Entry 6V9O (X-ray diffraction, 1.80 A resolution); this record covers chains A and B of the 3 polymer chains in the assembly.

Chain A:
Name: GTPase HRas
From: Homo sapiens
Notes: engineered mutation(s): Y64A
UniProtKB: P01112 (RASH_HUMAN); residue numbers follow UniProt; this construct covers 1-166
Chain sequence (167 residues; each row starts with the number of its first residue; numbering starts at 0):
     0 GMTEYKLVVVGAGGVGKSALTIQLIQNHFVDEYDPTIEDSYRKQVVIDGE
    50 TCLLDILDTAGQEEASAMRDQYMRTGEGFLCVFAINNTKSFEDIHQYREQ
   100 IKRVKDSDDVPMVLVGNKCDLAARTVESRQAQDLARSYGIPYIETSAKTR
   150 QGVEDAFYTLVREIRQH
Disordered / not traced: 0
Modified positions: Cys51 (S-hydroxycysteine; CSO)
Construct notes: expression tag (0); conflict Ala64 (Tyr in P01112)
Curated features (UniProtKB/Swiss-Prot):
  - region: His166 (Hypervariable region)
  - motif: Tyr32 to Tyr40 (Effector region)
  - binding site (GTP): Gly13 to Ala18, Val29 to Thr35, Ala59, Gly60, Asn116 to Asp119, Ser145 to Lys147
  - modified residue: Met1 (N-acetylmethionine), Thr2 (N-acetylthreonine), Cys118 (S-nitrosocysteine)
  - glycosylation: Thr35 (Microbial infection: O-linked (Glc) threonine)
  - natural variant: Gly12 (G12A: In CSTLO; G12C: In CSTLO; G12D: In CSTLO; G12E: In CSTLO; G12S: In CSTLO and CMEMS; G12V: In CSTLO, bladder carcinoma and CMEMS), Gly13 (G13C: In CSTLO; G13D: In CSTLO; G13R: In SFM), Gln22 (Q22K: In CMEMS), Glu37 (E37EE: In CSTLO), Thr58 (T58I: In CSTLO), Gln61 (Q61K: In NMTC2; Q61L: In melanoma), Glu63 (E63K: In CMEMS), Ser89 (S89C: Found in a patient with severe fetal hydrops and pleural effusion; uncertain significance), Lys117 (K117R: In CSTLO), Ala146 (A146T: In CSTLO; A146V: In CSTLO)
  - mutagenesis: Ser17 (S17N: Dominant negative. Prevents PLCE1 EGF-induced recruitment to plasma membrane. No effect on subcellular location of isoform 2), Asn26 (N26G: Loss of interaction with PLCE1; when associated with V-12), Val29 (V29A: No effect on interaction with PLCE1; when associated with V-12), Tyr32 (Y32F: Loss of interaction and recruitment to plasma membrane of PLCE1; when associated with V-12), Pro34 (P34G: No effect on interaction with PLCE1; when associated with V-12), Thr35 (T35S: Loss of interaction with PLCE1; when associated with V-12), Glu37 (E37G: No effect on interaction with PLCE1; when associated with V-12), Asp38 (D38N: No effect on interaction with PLCE1; when associated with V-12), Ser39 (S39C: No effect on interaction with PLCE1; when associated with V-12), Ala59 (A59T: Loss of GTPase activity and creation of an autophosphorylation site), Gln61 (Q61I: Moderately increased transformation of cultured cell lines; Q61R: Promotes interaction with SHOC2 and PP1C; Q61V: Strongly increased transformation of cultured cell lines), Ala83 (A83T: GTP-binding activity reduced by factor of 30), 4 further mutagenesis entries in UniProt

Chain B:
Name: Son of sevenless homolog 1
From: Homo sapiens
UniProtKB: Q07889 (SOS1_HUMAN); residues 566-1046 here = UniProt positions 566-1046
Chain sequence (482 residues; each row starts with the number of its first residue):
   565 GQMRLPSADVYRFAEPDSEENIIFEENMQPKAGIPIIKAGTVIKLIERLT
   615 YHMYADPNFVRTFLTTYRSFCKPQELLSLIIERFEIPEPEPTEADRIAIE
   665 NGDQPLSAELKRFRKEYIQPVQLRVLNVCRHWVEHHFYDFERDAYLLQRM
   715 EEFIGTVRGKAMKKWVESITKIIQRKKIARDNGPGHNITFQSSPPTVEWH
   765 ISRPGHIETFDLLTLHPIEIARQLTLLESDLYRAVQPSELVGSVWTKEDK
   815 EINSPNLLKMIRHTTNLTLWFEKCIVETENLEERVAVVSRIIEILQVFQE
   865 LNNFNGVLEVVSAMNSSPVYRLDHTFEQIPSRQKKILEEAHELSEDHYKK
   915 YLAKLRSINPPCVPFFGIYLTNILKTEEGNPEVLKRHGKELINFSKRRKV
   965 AEITGEIQQYQNQPYCLRVESDIKRFFENLNPMGNSMEKEFTDYLFNKSL
  1015 EIEPRNPKPLPRFPKKYSYPLKSPGVRPSNPR
Disordered / not traced: 591-596, 744-750
Construct notes: expression tag (565)

Chain A / chain B interface:
Pairs across the interface - 63 pairs, chain A then chain B:
  Met1(A) - Arg920(B)
  Gln22(A) - Thr753(B)
  Ile24(A) - Asn976(B)
  Gln25(A) - Ile752(B)
  Gln25(A) - Asn976(B)
  Gln25(A) - Pro978(B)
  Asn26(A) - Asn751(B)
  Asn26(A) - Ile752(B)
  Asn26(A) - Thr753(B)  hydrogen bond (backbone-backbone)
  Asn26(A) - Phe754(B)
  Asn26(A) - Pro978(B)
  His27(A) - Asn751(B)  hydrogen bond (side chain-backbone)
  Glu31(A) - Arg739(B)
  Asp33(A) - Arg694(B)  hydrogen bond (backbone-side chain)
  Asp33(A) - Ser732(B)
  Asp33(A) - Ile736(B)
  Asp33(A) - Arg739(B)  salt bridge
  Pro34(A) - Arg694(B)
  Pro34(A) - Trp729(B)  hydrogen bond (backbone-side chain)
  Pro34(A) - Ser732(B)
  Thr35(A) - Trp729(B)  hydrogen bond (backbone-side chain)
  Ile36(A) - Leu687(B)
  Ile36(A) - Asn691(B)
  Ile36(A) - Trp729(B)
  Glu37(A) - Ala619(B)
  Glu37(A) - Pro621(B)
  Glu37(A) - Asn691(B)  hydrogen bond (backbone-side chain)
  Glu37(A) - His695(B)  hydrogen bond (backbone-side chain)
  Asp38(A) - Arg694(B)  salt bridge
  Asp38(A) - His695(B)  salt bridge
  Ser39(A) - Pro621(B)
  Arg41(A) - Gln973(B)
  Lys42(A) - Gln973(B)
  Gln43(A) - Leu919(B)  hydrogen bond (side chain-backbone)
  Gln43(A) - Arg920(B)
  Gln43(A) - Ser921(B)
  Gln43(A) - Ile922(B)  hydrogen bond (side chain-backbone)
  Gln43(A) - Pro924(B)
  Gln43(A) - Gln973(B)  hydrogen bond (backbone-side chain)
  Gln43(A) - Tyr974(B)  hydrogen bond
  Val44(A) - Asn923(B)
  Val45(A) - Ser921(B)
  Val45(A) - Ile922(B)
  Val45(A) - Asn923(B)  hydrogen bond (backbone-side chain)
  Thr50(A) - Arg920(B)
  Thr50(A) - Ser921(B)  hydrogen bond (side chain-backbone)
  Leu56(A) - Pro621(B)  hydrophobic
  Gln61(A) - Lys728(B)  hydrogen bond
  Gln61(A) - Trp729(B)
  Glu63(A) - Ala725(B)
  Glu63(A) - Lys728(B)  salt bridge
  Glu63(A) - Trp729(B)
  Ala66(A) - Lys679(B)
  Met67(A) - Pro684(B)  hydrophobic
  Met67(A) - Leu687(B)  hydrophobic
  Met67(A) - Arg688(B)
  Gln70(A) - Met617(B)
  Gln70(A) - Tyr618(B)
  Gln70(A) - Ala619(B)  hydrogen bond (side chain-backbone)
  Gln70(A) - Arg688(B)
  Arg149(A) - Thr753(B)
  Arg149(A) - Gln755(B)  hydrogen bond
  Glu153(A) - Gln755(B)
Other interface residues (no listed pair), chain A (32 interface residues in all): Phe28, Ala64, Lys147, Thr148
Other interface residues (no listed pair), chain B (36 interface residues in all): Asn622, Leu690, Glu698, Gln977

In short:
32 residues of chain A and 36 residues of chain B are in contact, with 16 hydrogen bonds and 4 salt bridges.
Among the polar pairs are Asp33(A)-Arg739(B), Asp38(A)-Arg694(B) and Asp38(A)-His695(B). UniProt lists 22
GTP-binding residues and 17 mutagenesis sites on chain A.
Chain A is GTPase HRas and chain B is Son of sevenless homolog 1, both from Homo sapiens; the structure,
Expanding the Chemical Landscape of SOS1 Activators Using Fragment Based Methods, was determined by X-ray
diffraction.
